6GBW - chains H and I of the 3 polymer chains in the assembly; structure by X-ray diffraction, 1.45 A resolution.

== Chain H ==
Protein: Prothrombin
Organism: Homo sapiens
Notes: EC 3.4.21.5
UniProtKB: P00734 (THRB_HUMAN); the construct lacks a stretch of the UniProt sequence and is renumbered around it, so the offset changes along the chain: 16-36 = UniProt 364-384; 37-60 = UniProt 386-409; 61-77 = UniProt 419-435; 78-97 = UniProt 437-456; 7 more segments
Chain sequence (259 residues; each row starts with the number of its first residue; note: 3 numbers in that range are skipped by the numbering (no residue carries them; nothing is unmodelled there); a row labelled like 60A-60I holds insertion residues (60A, then the next letters in order)):
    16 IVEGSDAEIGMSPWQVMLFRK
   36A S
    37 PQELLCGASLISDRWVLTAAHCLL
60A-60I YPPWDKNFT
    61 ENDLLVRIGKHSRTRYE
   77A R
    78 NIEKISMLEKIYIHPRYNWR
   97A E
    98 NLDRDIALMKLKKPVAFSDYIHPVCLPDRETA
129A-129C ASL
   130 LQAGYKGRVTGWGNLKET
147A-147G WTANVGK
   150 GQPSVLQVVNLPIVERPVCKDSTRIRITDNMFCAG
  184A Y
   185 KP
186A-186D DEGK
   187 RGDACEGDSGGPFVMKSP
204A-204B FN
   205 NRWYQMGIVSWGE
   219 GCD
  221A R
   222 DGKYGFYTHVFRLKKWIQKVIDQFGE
Not modelled in the structure: 147A-147G, 246-247
Swiss-Prot annotation at these positions:
  - region: Ala-183 to Val-200 (High affinity receptor-binding region which is also known as the TP508 peptide)
  - active site (Charge relay system): His-57, Asp-102, Ser-195
  - glycosylation: Asn-60G (N-linked (GlcNAc...) (complex) asparagine)
Cystine bridges: Cys-42/Cys-58, Cys-168/Cys-182, Cys-191/Cys-220
Metal / ion sites: Na+ site 1: Lys-169, Thr-172, Phe-204A; Na+ site 2: Arg-221A, Lys-224
Residues lining bound ligands:
  - EU5 ((2S)-N-[[2-(aminomethyl)-5-chloranyl-phenyl]methyl]-1-[(2S)-5-carbamimidamido-2-[(phenylmethyl)sulfonylamino]pentanoyl]pyrrolidine-2-carboxamide): His-57, Tyr-60A, Trp-60D, Glu-97A, Leu-99, Ile-174, Asp-189, Ala-190, Cys-191, Glu-192, Ser-195, Val-213, Ser-214, Trp-215, Gly-216, Glu-217, Gly-219, Cys-220, Gly-226, Phe-227, Tyr-228
  - N-acetylglucosamine (NAG; 2-acetamido-2-deoxy-beta-D-glucopyranose): Leu-60, Pro-60B, Asn-60G, Trp-96

== Chain I ==
Protein: Hirudin variant-2
UniProtKB: P09945 (HIRV2_HIRME); residues 517-528 here correspond to UniProt positions 61-72 (UniProt number = residue number - 456)
Chain sequence (12 residues; each row starts with the number of its first residue):
   517 GDFEEIPEEYLQ
Not modelled in the structure: 517
Modified positions: Tyr-526 (O-sulfo-L-tyrosine; TYS)
Swiss-Prot annotation at these positions:
  - region: Asp-518 to Gln-528 (Interaction with fibrinogen-binding exosite of thrombin)
  - modified residue: Tyr-526 (Sulfotyrosine)

== Chain H / chain I interface ==
Contacting residue pairs (22; chain H residue first):
  Phe-34(H) / Phe-519(I)  hydrophobic
  Lys-36(H) / Leu-527(I)
  Gln-38(H) / Glu-521(I)
  Gln-38(H) / Ile-522(I)
  Gln-38(H) / Leu-527(I)
  Leu-40(H) / Phe-519(I)
  Leu-65(H) / Ile-522(I)  hydrophobic
  Leu-65(H) / Tyr-526(I)
  Arg-67(H) / Ile-522(I)
  Arg-73(H) / Phe-519(I)
  Thr-74(H) / Asp-518(I)
  Thr-74(H) / Phe-519(I)
  Thr-74(H) / Glu-520(I)  hydrogen bond (backbone-backbone)
  Arg-75(H) / Glu-520(I)
  Tyr-76(H) / Glu-520(I)  hydrogen bond (backbone-side chain)
  Tyr-76(H) / Glu-521(I)
  Tyr-76(H) / Pro-523(I)
  Tyr-76(H) / Tyr-526(I)
  Glu-80(H) / Tyr-526(I)
  Lys-81(H) / Tyr-526(I)
  Ile-82(H) / Tyr-526(I)
  Met-84(H) / Tyr-526(I)
Other interface residues (no listed pair), chain H (16 interface residues in all): Met-32, Glu-39

== In short ==
16 residues of chain H and 8 residues of chain I are in contact, with 2 hydrogen bonds. Polar contacts include
Tyr-76(H)/Glu-520(I) and Thr-74(H)/Glu-520(I). Chain H binds compound EU5. Covalently linked
N-acetylglucosamine: at Asn-60G(H). UniProt lists 3 active-site residues on chain H.
Chain H is Prothrombin (Homo sapiens) and chain I is Hirudin variant-2; the structure, Thrombin in complex
with MI2100 ((S)-N-(2-(aminomethyl)-5-chlorobenzyl)-1-((benzylsulfonyl)-L-arginyl)pyrrolidine-2-carboxamide),
was determined by X-ray diffraction, deposited together with 6ROT, 5LCE, 5LPD, 5JZY and 5JFD.
